6L2K - chains A and B; structure by X-ray diffraction, 1.95 A resolution.

[Chain A (and B)]
Molecule: Ketol-acid reductoisomerase (NADP(+))
Organism: Streptococcus pneumoniae D39
Notes: EC 1.1.1.86; chain B of this document is another copy of the same molecule, construct and numbering; everything in this record applies to it too
UniProtKB: Q04M32 (ILVC_STRP2); numbering as in UniProt (aligned over 1-340)
Sequence (340 residues; row label = number of the first residue in the row):
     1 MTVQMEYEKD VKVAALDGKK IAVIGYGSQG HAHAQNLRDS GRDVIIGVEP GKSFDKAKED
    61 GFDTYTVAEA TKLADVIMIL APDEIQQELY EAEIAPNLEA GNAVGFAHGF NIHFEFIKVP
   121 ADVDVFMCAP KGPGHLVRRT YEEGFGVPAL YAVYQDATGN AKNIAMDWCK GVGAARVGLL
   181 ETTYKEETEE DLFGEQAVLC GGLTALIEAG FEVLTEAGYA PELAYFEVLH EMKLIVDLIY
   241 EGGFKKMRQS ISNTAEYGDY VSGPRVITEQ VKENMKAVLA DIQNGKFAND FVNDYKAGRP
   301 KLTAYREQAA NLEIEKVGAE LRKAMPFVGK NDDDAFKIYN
Not modelled in the structure: 1, 327-340 (chain B: 1-2, 328-340)
Differences from the reference sequence: engineered mutation Glu49 (Arg in Q04M32)
UniProt features mapped onto this chain:
  - active site: His108
  - binding site (NADP(+)): Tyr26 to Gln29, Ser53, Asp83 to Gln86, Gly134
  - binding site (Mg(2+)): Asp191, Glu195, Glu227, Glu231
  - binding site (substrate): Ser252
Disulfide bonds: Cys128-Cys169
What the authors report for this chain:
  - conformationally variable residues (side-chain flip): His31, Lys52, Phe54, His135
  - mutagenesis - S53A, S53G, S53K, S53T, D83G, D191G, D191K, E195A, E195K, E195S: decreased catalytic activity

[Chain A / chain B interface]
Contacting residue pairs (235; chain A residue first):
  Val3(A) - Glu222(B)
  Met5(A) - Ala324(B)
  Met5(A) - Met325(B)  hydrophobic
  Tyr7(A) - Ala324(B)  hydrogen bond (side chain-backbone)
  Asp83(A) - Thr254(B)  hydrogen bond
  Glu84(A) - Asn253(B)  hydrogen bond
  Lys131(A) - Phe226(B)
  Lys131(A) - Glu227(B)  salt bridge
  Lys131(A) - Glu231(B)  salt bridge
  Pro133(A) - Leu234(B)
  Phe145(A) - Phe327(B)  hydrophobic
  Pro148(A) - Phe327(B)
  Leu150(A) - Leu223(B)  hydrophobic
  Val177(A) - Ala324(B)
  Val177(A) - Met325(B)
  Val177(A) - Phe327(B)  hydrophobic
  Leu180(A) - Phe226(B)  hydrophobic
  Thr182(A) - Leu223(B)
  Glu186(A) - Tyr219(B)
  Glu186(A) - Ala220(B)  hydrogen bond (side chain-backbone)
  Glu189(A) - Tyr219(B)  hydrogen bond
  Glu190(A) - Leu214(B)
  Glu190(A) - Tyr219(B)
  Glu190(A) - Ala220(B)
  Glu190(A) - Leu223(B)
  Glu190(A) - Ala224(B)  hydrogen bond (side chain-backbone)
  Glu190(A) - Glu227(B)
  Asp191(A) - Glu227(B)
  Leu192(A) - Thr254(B)
  Phe193(A) - Gly210(B)
  Phe193(A) - Val213(B)  hydrophobic
  Phe193(A) - Leu214(B)  hydrophobic
  Gly194(A) - Glu227(B)
  Glu195(A) - Ala255(B)
  Gln196(A) - Gly258(B)
  Gln196(A) - Ser262(B)  hydrogen bond
  Ala197(A) - Leu206(B)
  Val198(A) - Leu206(B)
  Val198(A) - Gly210(B)
  Val198(A) - Val228(B)
  Val198(A) - Met232(B)  hydrophobic
  Leu199(A) - Glu227(B)
  Leu199(A) - Val228(B)
  Leu199(A) - Glu231(B)
  Leu199(A) - Met232(B)  hydrophobic
  Leu199(A) - Ile235(B)
  Cys200(A) - Ile235(B)  hydrophobic
  Cys200(A) - Asp259(B)
  Gly201(A) - Asp259(B)
  Gly201(A) - Gly263(B)
  Gly202(A) - Leu206(B)
  Gly202(A) - Gly263(B)
  Gly202(A) - Ile267(B)
  Leu203(A) - Leu203(B)  hydrophobic
  Leu203(A) - Leu206(B)
  Leu203(A) - Val236(B)  hydrophobic
  Thr204(A) - Phe244(B)
  Thr204(A) - Met247(B)
  Thr204(A) - Arg248(B)  hydrogen bond
  Thr204(A) - Asp259(B)  hydrogen bond
  Ala205(A) - Gly263(B)
  Ala205(A) - Ile267(B)  hydrophobic
  Leu206(A) - Ala197(B)
  Leu206(A) - Val198(B)
  Leu206(A) - Gly202(B)
  Leu206(A) - Leu203(B)
  Leu206(A) - Ile267(B)
  Leu206(A) - Met275(B)  hydrophobic
  Ile207(A) - Phe244(B)  hydrophobic
  Ala209(A) - Ile267(B)  hydrophobic
  Ala209(A) - Met275(B)
  Gly210(A) - Phe193(B)
  Gly210(A) - Val198(B)
  Gly210(A) - Met275(B)
  Glu212(A) - Lys272(B)  salt bridge
  Val213(A) - Phe193(B)  hydrophobic
  Val213(A) - Lys272(B)
  Val213(A) - Met275(B)  hydrophobic
  Val213(A) - Leu279(B)  hydrophobic
  Leu214(A) - Glu190(B)
  Leu214(A) - Phe193(B)  hydrophobic
  Glu216(A) - Lys272(B)  salt bridge
  Ala217(A) - Leu279(B)  hydrophobic
  Tyr219(A) - Glu186(B)
  Tyr219(A) - Glu189(B)  hydrogen bond
  Tyr219(A) - Glu190(B)
  Tyr219(A) - Leu279(B)
  Tyr219(A) - Gln283(B)  hydrogen bond
  Ala220(A) - Glu186(B)
  Ala220(A) - Glu190(B)
  Glu222(A) - Val3(B)
  Leu223(A) - Val3(B)  hydrophobic
  Leu223(A) - Thr182(B)
  Leu223(A) - Glu190(B)
  Ala224(A) - Glu190(B)  hydrogen bond (backbone-side chain)
  Phe226(A) - Lys131(B)
  Phe226(A) - Leu180(B)  hydrophobic
  Glu227(A) - Lys131(B)  salt bridge
  Glu227(A) - Glu190(B)
  Glu227(A) - Asp191(B)
  Glu227(A) - Gly194(B)
  Glu227(A) - Leu199(B)
  Val228(A) - Val198(B)
  Val228(A) - Leu199(B)
  Leu229(A) - Ile239(B)  hydrophobic
  His230(A) - Tyr240(B)
  Glu231(A) - Lys131(B)  salt bridge
  Glu231(A) - Leu199(B)
  Met232(A) - Val198(B)  hydrophobic
  Met232(A) - Leu199(B)
  Met232(A) - Leu203(B)  hydrophobic
  Met232(A) - Val236(B)  hydrophobic
  Lys233(A) - Lys233(B)
  Lys233(A) - Val236(B)
  Lys233(A) - Asp237(B)  salt bridge
  Lys233(A) - Tyr240(B)
  Leu234(A) - Pro133(B)
  Ile235(A) - Leu199(B)
  Ile235(A) - Cys200(B)  hydrophobic
  Val236(A) - Leu203(B)  hydrophobic
  Val236(A) - Met232(B)  hydrophobic
  Val236(A) - Lys233(B)
  Val236(A) - Val236(B)  hydrophobic
  Asp237(A) - Lys233(B)  salt bridge
  Asp237(A) - Asp237(B)
  Ile239(A) - Leu229(B)  hydrophobic
  Tyr240(A) - His230(B)
  Tyr240(A) - Lys233(B)
  Tyr240(A) - Arg322(B)
  Tyr240(A) - Phe327(B)
  Glu241(A) - Arg322(B)  hydrogen bond (backbone-side chain)
  Gly242(A) - Arg322(B)  hydrogen bond (backbone-side chain)
  Gly243(A) - Glu315(B)
  Gly243(A) - Arg322(B)
  Phe244(A) - Thr204(B)
  Phe244(A) - Ile207(B)  hydrophobic
  Phe244(A) - Leu312(B)  hydrophobic
  Phe244(A) - Glu315(B)  hydrogen bond (backbone-side chain)
  Lys245(A) - Glu315(B)  hydrogen bond (backbone-side chain)
  Met247(A) - Thr204(B)
  Arg248(A) - Thr204(B)  hydrogen bond
  Arg248(A) - Ala309(B)
  Asn253(A) - Glu84(B)  hydrogen bond
  Asn253(A) - Phe291(B)
  Asn253(A) - Arg299(B)
  Asn253(A) - Arg306(B)  hydrogen bond
  Thr254(A) - Asp83(B)  hydrogen bond
  Thr254(A) - Leu192(B)
  Thr254(A) - Phe287(B)
  Thr254(A) - Phe291(B)
  Ala255(A) - Glu195(B)
  Glu256(A) - Arg306(B)  salt bridge
  Tyr257(A) - Phe287(B)  hydrophobic
  Tyr257(A) - Asp290(B)  hydrogen bond
  Tyr257(A) - Phe291(B)  hydrophobic
  Tyr257(A) - Asp294(B)
  Tyr257(A) - Lys301(B)
  Gly258(A) - Gln196(B)
  Gly258(A) - Phe287(B)
  Asp259(A) - Cys200(B)
  Asp259(A) - Gly201(B)
  Asp259(A) - Thr204(B)  hydrogen bond
  Tyr260(A) - Leu302(B)  hydrophobic
  Tyr260(A) - Tyr305(B)  hydrophobic
  Tyr260(A) - Arg306(B)
  Val261(A) - Tyr305(B)
  Ser262(A) - Gln196(B)  hydrogen bond
  Ser262(A) - Val278(B)
  Gly263(A) - Gly201(B)
  Gly263(A) - Gly202(B)
  Gly263(A) - Ala205(B)
  Arg265(A) - Asn274(B)  hydrogen bond (backbone-side chain)
  Arg265(A) - Ala277(B)
  Arg265(A) - Asp281(B)  salt bridge
  Val266(A) - Val271(B)
  Val266(A) - Asn274(B)
  Ile267(A) - Gly202(B)
  Ile267(A) - Ala205(B)  hydrophobic
  Ile267(A) - Leu206(B)
  Ile267(A) - Ala209(B)  hydrophobic
  Ile267(A) - Ile267(B)  hydrophobic
  Thr268(A) - Asn274(B)
  Val271(A) - Val266(B)  hydrophobic
  Val271(A) - Val271(B)  hydrophobic
  Lys272(A) - Glu212(B)  salt bridge
  Lys272(A) - Val213(B)
  Lys272(A) - Glu216(B)  salt bridge
  Asn274(A) - Arg265(B)
  Asn274(A) - Val266(B)
  Asn274(A) - Thr268(B)
  Met275(A) - Leu206(B)  hydrophobic
  Met275(A) - Ala209(B)
  Met275(A) - Gly210(B)
  Met275(A) - Val213(B)  hydrophobic
  Met275(A) - Val266(B)  hydrophobic
  Ala277(A) - Arg265(B)
  Val278(A) - Ser262(B)
  Val278(A) - Val266(B)  hydrophobic
  Leu279(A) - Val213(B)  hydrophobic
  Leu279(A) - Ala217(B)  hydrophobic
  Leu279(A) - Tyr219(B)
  Asp281(A) - Arg265(B)  salt bridge
  Gln283(A) - Tyr219(B)  hydrogen bond
  Phe287(A) - Thr254(B)
  Phe287(A) - Tyr257(B)  hydrophobic
  Phe287(A) - Gly258(B)
  Asp290(A) - Tyr257(B)
  Phe291(A) - Asn253(B)
  Phe291(A) - Thr254(B)
  Phe291(A) - Tyr257(B)  hydrophobic
  Asp294(A) - Tyr257(B)
  Arg299(A) - Asn253(B)
  Lys301(A) - Tyr257(B)
  Leu302(A) - Tyr260(B)  hydrophobic
  Tyr305(A) - Tyr260(B)  hydrophobic
  Tyr305(A) - Val261(B)
  Arg306(A) - Asn253(B)  hydrogen bond
  Arg306(A) - Glu256(B)  salt bridge
  Arg306(A) - Tyr260(B)
  Ala309(A) - Arg248(B)
  Glu315(A) - Gly243(B)
  Glu315(A) - Phe244(B)  hydrogen bond (side chain-backbone)
  Glu315(A) - Lys245(B)  hydrogen bond (side chain-backbone)
  Leu321(A) - Met5(B)  hydrophobic
  Arg322(A) - Tyr240(B)
  Arg322(A) - Glu241(B)  hydrogen bond (side chain-backbone)
  Arg322(A) - Gly242(B)  hydrogen bond (side chain-backbone)
  Arg322(A) - Gly243(B)
  Ala324(A) - Met5(B)  hydrophobic
  Ala324(A) - Tyr7(B)  hydrogen bond (backbone-side chain)
  Ala324(A) - Val177(B)
  Met325(A) - Met5(B)  hydrophobic
  Met325(A) - Pro148(B)  hydrophobic
  Met325(A) - Val177(B)
  Pro326(A) - Val177(B)
Other interface residues (no listed pair), chain A (118 interface residues in all): Phe110, Glu181, Lys185, Glu208, Gly218, Tyr225, Ser250, Ile251, Pro264, Lys276, Leu312, Ile314
Other interface residues (no listed pair), chain B (117 interface residues in all): Phe110, Phe145, Leu150, Glu181, Lys185, Glu208, Tyr225, Ile251, Pro264, Lys276, Ile314, Leu321, Pro326

[Summary]
118 residues of chain A face 117 of chain B across their interface, with 31 hydrogen bonds and 14 salt
bridges. Polar contacts include Lys131(A)-Glu227(B), Lys131(A)-Glu231(B) and Glu212(A)-Lys272(B). The paper
reports that S53A, S53G and S53K of chain A, among others, reduce catalytic activity; conformational
variability at His31(A), Lys52(A) and Phe54(A) among others; 10 substitutions were tested in all.
Both chains are Ketol-acid reductoisomerase (NADP(+)) (Streptococcus pneumoniae D39). Entry 6L2K (IlvC, a
ketol-acid reductoisomerase, from Streptococcus pneumoniae_R49E) was determined by X-ray diffraction together
with 6L2I, 6L2R, 6L2S and 6L2Z from the same study.
